9NED - chains B and H of the 6 polymer chains in the assembly; structure by electron microscopy, 3.20 A resolution.

Chain B (and H):
Name: Potassium voltage-gated channel protein Shaker
Source organism: Drosophila melanogaster
Notes: engineered mutation(s): E12KD13K; chain H of this document is another copy of the same molecule, construct and numbering; everything in this record applies to it too
Reference sequence: P08510 (KCNAS_DROME); the construct has insertions or renumbered stretches relative to UniProt, so the offset changes along the chain: 2-512 = UniProt 2-512; 514-656 = UniProt 513-655
Chain sequence (668 residues; each row starts with the number of its first residue):
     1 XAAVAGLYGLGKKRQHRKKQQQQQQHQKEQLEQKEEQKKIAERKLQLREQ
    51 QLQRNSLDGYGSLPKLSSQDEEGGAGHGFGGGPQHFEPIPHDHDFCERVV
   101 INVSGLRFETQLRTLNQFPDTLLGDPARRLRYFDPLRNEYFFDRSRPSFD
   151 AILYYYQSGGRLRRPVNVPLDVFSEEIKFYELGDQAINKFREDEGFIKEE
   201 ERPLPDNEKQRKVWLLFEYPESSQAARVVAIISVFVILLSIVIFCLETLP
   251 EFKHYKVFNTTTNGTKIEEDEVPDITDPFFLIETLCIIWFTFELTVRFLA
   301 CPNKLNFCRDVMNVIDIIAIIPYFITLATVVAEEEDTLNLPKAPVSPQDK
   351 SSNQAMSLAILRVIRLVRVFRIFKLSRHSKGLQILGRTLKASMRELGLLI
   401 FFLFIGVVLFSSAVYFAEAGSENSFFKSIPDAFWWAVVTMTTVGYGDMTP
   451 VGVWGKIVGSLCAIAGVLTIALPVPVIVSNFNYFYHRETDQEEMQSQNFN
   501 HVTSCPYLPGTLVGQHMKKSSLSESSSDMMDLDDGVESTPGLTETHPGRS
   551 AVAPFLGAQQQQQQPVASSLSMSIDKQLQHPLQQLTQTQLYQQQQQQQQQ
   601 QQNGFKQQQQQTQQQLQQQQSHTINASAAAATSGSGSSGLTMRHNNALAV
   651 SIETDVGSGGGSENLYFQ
Disordered / not traced: 1-83, 92-95, 195-215, 253-276, 299-309, 328-356, 489-668 (chain H: 21-668)
Construct notes: acetylation (1); conflict Lys12 (Glu in P08510), Lys13 (Asp in P08510); insertion (513); expression tag (657-668)
Modified residues: ACE (acetyl group) at position 1
Metal / ion sites: K+ site 1: Thr442, Val443 (shared with 2 residues of chain A; 2 residues of chain C; 2 residues of chain D); K+ site 2: Thr442 (shared with 1 residue of chain A; 1 residue of chain C; 1 residue of chain D)

How chain B and chain H interact:
Pairs across the interface - 4 pairs, chain B then chain H:
  Thr442(B) with ACE_1(H)
  Val474(B) with Ala3(H)
  Ser479(B) with Lys12(H)
  Asn482(B) with Tyr8(H)
Other interface residues (no listed pair), chain B (7 interface residues in all): Val467, Ile470, Ala471
Other interface residues (no listed pair), chain H (5 interface residues in all): Ala5

Overview:
Chain B and chain H form an interface of 7 and 5 residues respectively. The K+ site 1 is built by Thr442(B)
and Val443(B).
Chain B and chain H are both Potassium voltage-gated channel protein Shaker (Drosophila melanogaster); the
structure, AcA-EI-shaker with free peptide conformation B, was determined by electron microscopy, deposited
together with 9NEC, 9NEG, 9NEI, 9NES and 9NEU.
